Entry 3L57 (X-ray diffraction, 2.29 A resolution); this record covers chain A.

[Chain A]
Protein: Mobilization protein TraI
Organism: Escherichia coli
Notes: EC 3.6.1.-; fragment: Relaxase Domain
Reference sequence: Q9X4G2 (Q9X4G2_ECOLX); numbering as in UniProt (aligned over 1-299)
Chain sequence (299 residues; row label = number of the first residue in the row):
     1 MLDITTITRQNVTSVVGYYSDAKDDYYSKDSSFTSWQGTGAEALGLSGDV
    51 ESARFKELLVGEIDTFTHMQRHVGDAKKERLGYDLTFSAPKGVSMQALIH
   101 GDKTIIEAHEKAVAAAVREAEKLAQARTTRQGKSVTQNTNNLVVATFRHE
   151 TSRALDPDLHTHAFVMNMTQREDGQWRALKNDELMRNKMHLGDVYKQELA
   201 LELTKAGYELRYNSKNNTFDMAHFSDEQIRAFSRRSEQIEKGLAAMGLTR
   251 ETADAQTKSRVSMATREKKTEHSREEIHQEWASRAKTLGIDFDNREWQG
Not modelled in the structure: 154-155, 226-299
Metal / ion sites: manganese (III) ion: His-149, His-160, His-162 (together with citric acid)
From the paper describing this entry:
  - manganese (III) ion coordination: His-149, His-160
  - catalytic residues: Tyr-18
  - conformationally variable residues (loop rearrangement, side-chain flip): Tyr-18, Tyr-19
  - mutagenesis - Y18F, Y18F/Y26F, Y26F: decreased catalytic activity
  - mutagenesis - Y18F/Y19F/Y26F/Y27F: abolished catalytic activity
  - mutagenesis - Y18F/Y19F/Y26F/Y27F: unchanged binding to 35/7oriT-hairpin

[In short]
His-149, His-160 and His-162 form the manganese (III) ion site. From the paper: the catalytic residue Tyr-18;
Y18F, Y18F/Y26F and Y26F reduce catalytic activity.
Chain A is Mobilization protein TraI (Escherichia coli); the structure, Crystal Structure of the Plasmid pCU1
TraI Relaxase Domain, was determined by X-ray diffraction together with 3L6T from the same study.
